PDB entry 7X5K | electron microscopy, 3.80 A resolution | chains E and L of the 20 polymer chains in the assembly

[Chain E]
Molecule: 43-nt DNA strand
Source organism: DNA molecule
Sequence (43 nucleotides; numbered 2 to 44; the number before each row is that of its first residue):
     2 TAATTAATTA ATAATTAATT AATAATTAAT TATAATTAAT TAA

[Chain L]
Molecule: Flax rust resistance protein
Source organism: Linum usitatissimum
UniProt: Q9XEH4 (Q9XEH4_LINUS); residues 27-230 here = UniProt positions 27-230
Amino-acid sequence (204 residues; row label = number of the first residue in the row):
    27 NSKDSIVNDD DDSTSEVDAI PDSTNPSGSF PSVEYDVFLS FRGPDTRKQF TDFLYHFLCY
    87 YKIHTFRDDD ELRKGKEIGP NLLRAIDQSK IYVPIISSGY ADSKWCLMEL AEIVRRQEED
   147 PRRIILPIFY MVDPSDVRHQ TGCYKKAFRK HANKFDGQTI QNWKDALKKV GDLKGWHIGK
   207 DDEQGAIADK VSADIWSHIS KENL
Disordered / not traced: 27-58, 229-230
Sequence notes: engineered mutation Gly197 (Glu in Q9XEH4)
Reported in the primary citation:
  - binding site for the 43-nt DNA strand: Lys171, Lys172, Arg175, Lys176
  - mutagenesis - K200E: decreased catalytic activity on nuclease
  - mutagenesis - K200E: decreased catalytic activity on synthetase
  - mutagenesis - F79A/E209A: decreased catalytic activity
  - mutagenesis - C132A, K200E: unchanged catalytic activity on NADase
  - mutagenesis - C132A: unchanged catalytic activity on nuclease
  - mutagenesis - C132A: decreased catalytic activity on 2',3'-cAMP/cGMP synthetase
  - catalytic residues: Glu135 (citing earlier work)

[Chain E / chain L interface]
Pairs across the interface (4; chain E residue first):
  DT9(E) - Lys130(L)  hydrogen bond to the phosphate
  DT10(E) - Arg99(L)  sugar contact
  DT10(E) - Lys130(L)  salt bridge to the phosphate
  DA12(E) - Lys176(L)  salt bridge to the phosphate
Interface residues without a listed pair, chain E (5 interface residues in all): DA11, DT13
Interface residues without a listed pair, chain L (5 interface residues in all): Asp128, Lys172

[Summary]
Chain E and chain L each contribute 5 residues to their interface, with 1 hydrogen bond and 2 salt bridges.
Among the polar pairs are DT9(E)-Lys130(L), DT10(E)-Lys130(L) and DA12(E)-Lys176(L). The paper reports the
catalytic residue Glu135(L); K200E of chain L reduces catalytic activity on nuclease; 3 substitutions were
tested in all.
Chain E is a 43-nt DNA strand (DNA molecule) and chain L is Flax rust resistance protein (Linum
usitatissimum); the structure, Tir-dsDNA complex, the initial binding state, was determined by electron
microscopy together with 7VU8, 7X5L and 7X5M from the same study.
